PDB entry 9IZ4 | X-ray diffraction, 3.05 A resolution | chains A and C of the 4 polymer chains in the assembly

# Chain A (and C)
Name: Putative phosphonopyruvate decarboxylase alpha subunit
From: Bacillus spizizenii ATCC 6633
Notes: chain C of this document is another copy of the same molecule, construct and numbering; everything in this record applies to it too
UniProtKB: D4HRI2 (D4HRI2_BACSC); numbering as in UniProt (aligned over 1-167)
Chain sequence (181 residues; each row starts with the number of its first residue; numbers below 1 keep their minus sign (Met-13 is residue -13)):
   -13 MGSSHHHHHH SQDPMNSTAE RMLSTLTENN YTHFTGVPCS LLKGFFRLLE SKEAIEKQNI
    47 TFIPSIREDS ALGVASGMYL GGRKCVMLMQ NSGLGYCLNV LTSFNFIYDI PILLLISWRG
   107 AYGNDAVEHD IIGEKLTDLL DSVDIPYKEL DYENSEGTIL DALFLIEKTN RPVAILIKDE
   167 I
Unresolved in the structure: -13 to 2
Construct notes: initiating methionine (-13); expression tag (-12 to 0)
Small-molecule neighbours: thiamine diphosphate (TPP): Val23, Pro24, Glu54, Gln76, Ser78, Gly79, Tyr82

# Chain A / chain C interface
Residue-residue contacts (40; chain A residue first):
  Arg53(A) - Arg53(C)
  Arg53(A) - Asp55(C)  salt bridge
  Asp55(A) - Arg53(C)  salt bridge
  Asp55(A) - Tyr82(C)
  Ser78(A) - Asn85(C)  hydrogen bond (backbone-side chain)
  Gly81(A) - Gly81(C)
  Gly81(A) - Tyr82(C)
  Gly81(A) - Cys83(C)
  Gly81(A) - Leu84(C)  hydrogen bond (backbone-backbone)
  Gly81(A) - Asn85(C)  hydrogen bond (backbone-backbone)
  Tyr82(A) - Gly81(C)
  Tyr82(A) - Tyr82(C)
  Tyr82(A) - Asn85(C)
  Tyr82(A) - Val86(C)
  Cys83(A) - Gly81(C)
  Leu84(A) - Gly81(C)  hydrogen bond (backbone-backbone)
  Asn85(A) - Ser78(C)
  Asn85(A) - Gly81(C)  hydrogen bond (backbone-backbone)
  Asn85(A) - Tyr82(C)
  Thr88(A) - Ile117(C)
  Phe92(A) - Ile117(C)  hydrophobic
  Ile93(A) - Val113(C)
  Ile93(A) - Ile117(C)  hydrophobic
  Val113(A) - Ile93(C)
  Glu114(A) - Ser89(C)
  Ile117(A) - Thr88(C)
  Ile118(A) - Asn85(C)
  Ile118(A) - Thr88(C)
  Ile118(A) - Ser89(C)
  Lys121(A) - Ser128(C)
  Lys121(A) - Asp130(C)  salt bridge
  Asp124(A) - Ser128(C)
  Leu125(A) - Leu84(C)  hydrophobic
  Leu125(A) - Leu125(C)  hydrophobic
  Leu125(A) - Ser128(C)
  Ser128(A) - Lys121(C)
  Ser128(A) - Asp124(C)
  Ser128(A) - Leu125(C)
  Ser128(A) - Ser128(C)  hydrogen bond
  Asp130(A) - Lys121(C)  salt bridge
Also at the interface, not in a pair above, chain A (26 interface residues in all): Leu80, Val86, Leu87, Ser89, Asp116, Val129
Also at the interface, not in a pair above, chain C (25 interface residues in all): Gly79, Leu80, Glu114, Asp116, Ile118, Val129

# Overview
26 residues of chain A and 25 residues of chain C are in contact, with 6 hydrogen bonds and 4 salt bridges.
Polar pairs include Arg53(A)-Asp55(C), Lys121(A)-Asp130(C) and Ser78(A)-Asn85(C). Chain A binds thiamine
diphosphate.
Both chains are Putative phosphonopyruvate decarboxylase alpha subunit (Bacillus spizizenii ATCC 6633). Entry
9IZ4 (Crystal structure of phosphonopyruvate decarboxylase RhiEF from Bacillus subtilis ATCC6633 in complex
with thiamine pyrophosphate) was determined by X-ray diffraction, deposited together with 9IZ3.
